PDB entry 2XMI | X-ray diffraction, 1.74 A resolution | chain A

# Chain A
Molecule: 2', 3'-cyclic-nucleotide 3'-phosphodiesterase
Organism: Mus musculus
Notes: EC 3.1.4.37; fragment: catalytic domain, residues 159-378
UniProtKB: P16330 (CN37_MOUSE); residue numbers follow UniProt; this construct covers 159-378
Sequence (221 residues; each row starts with the number of its first residue):
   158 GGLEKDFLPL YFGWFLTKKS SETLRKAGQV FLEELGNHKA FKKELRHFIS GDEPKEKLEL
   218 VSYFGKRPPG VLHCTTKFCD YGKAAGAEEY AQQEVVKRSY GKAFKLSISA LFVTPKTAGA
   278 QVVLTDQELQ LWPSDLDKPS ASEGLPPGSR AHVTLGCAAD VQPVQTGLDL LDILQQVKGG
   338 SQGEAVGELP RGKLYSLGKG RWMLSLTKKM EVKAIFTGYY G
Not modelled in the structure: 158-159, 210-212
Sequence notes: expression tag (158)
Residues lining bound ligands: citrate anion (FLC): Tyr168, His230, Thr232, Phe235, Arg307, His309, Pro320, Val321
What the authors report for this chain:
  - binding site for citrate anion: His230, Thr232, His309, Pro320

# In short
Chain A binds citrate anion. From the paper: a binding site for citrate anion at His230, Thr232 and His309
among others.
Chain A is 2', 3'-cyclic-nucleotide 3'-phosphodiesterase (Mus musculus); the structure, Catalytic domain of
mouse 2',3'-cyclic nucleotide 3'- phosphodiesterase, complexed with citrate, was determined by X-ray
diffraction together with 2YDB, 2YDD, 2Y3X and 2Y1P from the same study.
